PDB entry 8DQZ | electron microscopy, 2.92 A resolution | chains D and E of the 10 polymer chains in the assembly

# Chain D
Name: Replication factor C subunit 2
From: Saccharomyces cerevisiae
Reference sequence: P40348 (RFC2_YEAST); numbering as in UniProt (aligned over 1-353)
Sequence (353 residues; row label = number of the first residue in the row):
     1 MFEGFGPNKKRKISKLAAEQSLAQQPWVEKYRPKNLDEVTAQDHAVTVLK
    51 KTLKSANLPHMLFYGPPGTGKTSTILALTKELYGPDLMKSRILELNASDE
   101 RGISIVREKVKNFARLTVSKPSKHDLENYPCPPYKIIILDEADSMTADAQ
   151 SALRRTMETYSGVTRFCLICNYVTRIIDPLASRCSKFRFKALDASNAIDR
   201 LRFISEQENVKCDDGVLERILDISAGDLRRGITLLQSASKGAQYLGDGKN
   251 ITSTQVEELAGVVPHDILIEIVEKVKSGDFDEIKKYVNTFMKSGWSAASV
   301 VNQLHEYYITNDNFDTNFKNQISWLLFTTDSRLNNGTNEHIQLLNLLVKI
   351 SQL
Not modelled in the structure: 1-17
Curated features (UniProtKB/Swiss-Prot):
  - binding site (ATP): V28, R32, G65 to S73, N171, R229
  - modified residue: M1 (N-acetylmethionine)
Ion coordination: Mg2+: T72 (together with ATP-gamma-S)
Ligand contacts:
  - ATP-gamma-S (AGS; phosphothiophosphoric acid-adenylate ester), molecule 1: V28, Y31, R32, P33, E38, V39, T40, Q42, P66, P67, G68, T69, G70, K71, T72, S73, N171, L192, R200, L228, R229, I232
  - ATP-gamma-S (AGS), molecule 2: R154, E158, P179, R183

# Chain E
Name: Replication factor C subunit 5
From: Saccharomyces cerevisiae
Reference sequence: P38251 (RFC5_YEAST); residues 1-354 here = UniProt positions 1-354
Sequence (354 residues; row label = number of the first residue in the row):
     1 MSLWVDKYRPKSLNALSHNEELTNFLKSLSDQPRDLPHLLLYGPNGTGKK
    51 TRCMALLESIFGPGVYRLKIDVRQFVTASNRKLELNVVSSPYHLEITPSD
   101 MGNNDRIVIQELLKEVAQMEQVDFQDSKDGLAHRYKCVIINEANSLTKDA
   151 QAALRRTMEKYSKNIRLIMVCDSMSPIIAPIKSRCLLIRCPAPSDSEIST
   201 ILSDVVTNERIQLETKDILKRIAQASNGNLRVSLLMLESMALNNELALKS
   251 SSPIIKPDWIIVIHKLTRKIVKERSVNSLIECRAVLYDLLAHCIPANIIL
   301 KELTFSLLDVETLNTTNKSSIIEYSSVFDERLSLGNKAIFHLEGFIAKVM
   351 CCLD
Curated features (UniProtKB/Swiss-Prot):
  - binding site (ATP): V5, S17, G43 to T51, R231
Ligand contacts:
  - ATP-gamma-S (AGS; phosphothiophosphoric acid-adenylate ester): R155, E159, P180, R184
  - GDP (guanosine-5'-diphosphate): V5, D6, R9, P10, A15, L16, S17, H18, P44, N45, G46, T47, G48, K49, K50, T51, R52, I201, L230, R231, L234
Reported in the primary citation:
  - binding site for the 18-nt DNA strand: N80

# Chain D / chain E interface
Residue-residue contacts - 85 pairs, chain D then chain E:
  S21(D) - K163(E)
  Q24(D) - R34(E)
  Q24(D) - D35(E)
  Q24(D) - R166(E)
  Q25(D) - S162(E)  hydrogen bond
  Q25(D) - K163(E)
  Q25(D) - R166(E)
  E29(D) - E159(E)
  E29(D) - S162(E)
  R32(D) - E159(E)  salt bridge
  T72(D) - R156(E)
  E94(D) - K160(E)  salt bridge
  N96(D) - R156(E)
  N96(D) - K160(E)
  A97(D) - Q110(E)  hydrogen bond (backbone-side chain)
  A97(D) - A152(E)
  A97(D) - A153(E)
  S98(D) - Q110(E)
  S98(D) - K114(E)
  S98(D) - A153(E)
  D99(D) - Q110(E)
  D99(D) - K114(E)  salt bridge
  E141(D) - A152(E)
  E141(D) - R155(E)  salt bridge
  E141(D) - R156(E)
  N171(D) - R155(E)  hydrogen bond
  D227(D) - S183(E)  hydrogen bond
  R229(D) - E159(E)  salt bridge
  R229(D) - S183(E)  hydrogen bond
  T233(D) - L186(E)
  Q236(D) - D35(E)  hydrogen bond (side chain-backbone)
  Q236(D) - P37(E)
  S237(D) - L186(E)
  K240(D) - L29(E)
  K240(D) - D35(E)  salt bridge
  Y244(D) - N24(E)
  Y244(D) - K27(E)
  Y244(D) - S28(E)
  E258(D) - R189(E)  salt bridge
  F280(D) - L308(E)  hydrophobic
  F280(D) - K318(E)
  F280(D) - S319(E)
  D281(D) - K318(E)  salt bridge
  K284(D) - F305(E)
  K284(D) - D309(E)  salt bridge
  N288(D) - N227(E)  hydrogen bond
  M291(D) - P44(E)
  K292(D) - P44(E)
  K292(D) - A192(E)  hydrogen bond (backbone-backbone)
  K292(D) - N227(E)  hydrogen bond
  K292(D) - G228(E)
  S293(D) - R189(E)  hydrogen bond (backbone-side chain)
  S293(D) - P191(E)
  G294(D) - Y42(E)
  G294(D) - R189(E)
  W295(D) - R189(E)
  S296(D) - M174(E)
  R332(D) - S326(E)  hydrogen bond
  R332(D) - V327(E)
  R332(D) - E330(E)
  L333(D) - S175(E)
  N335(D) - E330(E)  hydrogen bond
  N335(D) - S333(E)  hydrogen bond (backbone-side chain)
  N335(D) - L334(E)
  G336(D) - S175(E)
  G336(D) - P176(E)
  G336(D) - S333(E)
  T337(D) - S175(E)  hydrogen bond (backbone-side chain)
  T337(D) - D329(E)
  T337(D) - E330(E)
  N338(D) - D329(E)  hydrogen bond (backbone-side chain)
  E339(D) - S173(E)  hydrogen bond
  E339(D) - S175(E)
  H340(D) - F305(E)
  I341(D) - I322(E)  hydrophobic
  I341(D) - S325(E)
  I341(D) - S326(E)
  Q342(D) - S326(E)  hydrogen bond
  L344(D) - I322(E)  hydrophobic
  N345(D) - I322(E)
  N345(D) - E323(E)
  N345(D) - S326(E)
  V348(D) - S319(E)
  K349(D) - E323(E)
  Q352(D) - S319(E)  hydrogen bond
Also at the interface, not in a pair above, chain D (54 interface residues in all): P26, P67, D140, R230, G241, L259, G261, S331
Also at the interface, not in a pair above, chain E (56 interface residues in all): D31, Q32, L36, T157, A179, P180, R184, C185, L187, K301, T315

# Overview
54 residues of chain D and 56 residues of chain E are in contact, with 18 hydrogen bonds and 9 salt bridges.
Among the polar pairs are R32(D)-E159(E), E94(D)-K160(E) and D99(D)-K114(E). One ATP-gamma-S molecule is bound
between chain D and chain E. The paper reports a binding site for the 18-nt DNA strand at N80(E).
Here chain D is Replication factor C subunit 2 and chain E is Replication factor C subunit 5, both from
Saccharomyces cerevisiae. Entry 8DQZ (Intermediate state of RFC:PCNA bound to a 3' ss/dsDNA junction) was
determined by electron microscopy (same publication as 8DQW, 8DQX, 8DR0, 8DR1, 8DR3, 8DR4 and 3 further
entries).
